PDB entry 9HQ7 | electron microscopy, 4.51 A resolution (low resolution: residue-level contacts below are approximate; hydrogen-bond / salt-bridge calls are withheld) | chains G and HA of the 52 polymer chains in the assembly

== Chain G (and HA) ==
Name: Type 1 encapsulin shell protein
From: Mycobacterium tuberculosis H37Rv
Notes: chain HA of this document is another copy of the same molecule, construct and numbering; everything in this record applies to it too
Reference sequence: I6WZG6 (ENCAP_MYCTU); residue numbers follow UniProt; this construct covers 1-265
Amino-acid sequence (265 residues; each row starts with the number of its first residue):
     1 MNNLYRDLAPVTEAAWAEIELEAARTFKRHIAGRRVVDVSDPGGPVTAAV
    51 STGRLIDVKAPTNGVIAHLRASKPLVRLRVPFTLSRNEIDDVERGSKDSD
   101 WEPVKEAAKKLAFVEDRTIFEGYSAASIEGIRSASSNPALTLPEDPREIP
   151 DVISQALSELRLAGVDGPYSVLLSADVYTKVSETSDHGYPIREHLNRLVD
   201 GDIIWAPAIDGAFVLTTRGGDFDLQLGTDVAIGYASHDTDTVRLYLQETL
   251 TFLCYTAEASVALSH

== Interface between chain G and chain HA ==
Contacting residue pairs - 26 pairs, chain G then chain HA:
  Met-1(G) / Ala-9(HA)
  Met-1(G) / Val-11(HA)
  Met-1(G) / Thr-12(HA)
  Met-1(G) / Glu-13(HA)
  Met-1(G) / Glu-93(HA)
  Asn-2(G) / Thr-12(HA)
  Asn-2(G) / Glu-93(HA)
  Asn-3(G) / Thr-12(HA)
  Asn-3(G) / Asp-90(HA)
  Asn-3(G) / Glu-93(HA)
  Asn-3(G) / Arg-94(HA)
  Tyr-5(G) / Pro-10(HA)
  Tyr-5(G) / Val-11(HA)
  Tyr-5(G) / Thr-12(HA)
  Tyr-5(G) / Arg-86(HA)
  Tyr-5(G) / Ile-89(HA)
  Tyr-5(G) / Asp-90(HA)
  Leu-8(G) / Asp-7(HA)
  Leu-8(G) / Leu-8(HA)
  Leu-8(G) / Pro-10(HA)
  Pro-45(G) / Glu-93(HA)
  Pro-45(G) / Arg-94(HA)
  Val-46(G) / Glu-93(HA)
  Val-46(G) / Arg-94(HA)
  Val-46(G) / Gly-95(HA)
  Arg-77(G) / Arg-94(HA)
Also at the interface, not in a pair above, chain G (9 interface residues in all): Ala-235

== Summary ==
9 residues of chain G face 13 of chain HA across their interface.
Both chains are Type 1 encapsulin shell protein (Mycobacterium tuberculosis H37Rv). Entry 9HQ7 (Partial
(52mer) encapsulin shell assembly from Mycobacterium tuberculosis) was determined by electron microscopy,
deposited together with 9GOT, 9HQC and 7P1T.
